Entry 6JG8 (X-ray diffraction, 2.10 A resolution); this record covers chains A and D of the 4 polymer chains in the assembly.

[Chain A]
Molecule: AimR transcriptional regulator
From: Bacillus phage SPbeta
UniProtKB: O64094 (AIMR_BPSPB); residues 1-386 here = UniProt positions 1-386
Sequence (395 residues; numbered 0 to 394; the number before each row is that of its first residue; numbering starts at 0):
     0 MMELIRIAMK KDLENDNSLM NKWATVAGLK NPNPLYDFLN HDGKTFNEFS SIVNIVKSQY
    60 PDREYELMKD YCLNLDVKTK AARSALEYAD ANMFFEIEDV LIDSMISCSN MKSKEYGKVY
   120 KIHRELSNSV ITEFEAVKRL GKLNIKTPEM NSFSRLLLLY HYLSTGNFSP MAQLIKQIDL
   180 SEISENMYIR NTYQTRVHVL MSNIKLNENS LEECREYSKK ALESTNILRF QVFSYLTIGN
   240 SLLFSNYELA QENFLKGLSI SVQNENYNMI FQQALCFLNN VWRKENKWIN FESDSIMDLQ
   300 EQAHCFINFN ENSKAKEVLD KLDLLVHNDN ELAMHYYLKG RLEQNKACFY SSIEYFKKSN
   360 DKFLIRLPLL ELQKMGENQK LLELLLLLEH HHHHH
Unresolved in the structure: 0, 387-394
Differences from the reference sequence: initiating methionine (0); expression tag (387-394)
From the paper describing this entry:
  - self-association interface (contacts with another copy of this molecule); pairs are residue here / residue on that copy: Asn166-Asn166, Glu132, Tyr161, Asn166
  - binding site for the 31-nt DNA strand: Lys29, Asn30, Asn32, Lys43, Thr44, Asn46, Lys77, Thr78, Lys79, Arg82, Asn109, Lys145
  - binding site for the 31-nt DNA strand (chain D): Lys29, Asn30, Asn32, Lys43, Thr44, Asn46, Lys77, Thr78, Lys79, Arg82, Asn109, Lys145
  - mutagenesis - K29D, N32A (6824.02 +/- 2250.58 nM), K43D, T44D (11-fold), K79D, R82D, N109D, K145D: decreased binding to the 31-nt DNA strand (chain D)
  - mutagenesis - N30A, N46D, K77D, T78D, K120D: unchanged binding to the 31-nt DNA strand (chain D)
  - conformationally variable residues (domain motion): Asp15, Val129
  - mutagenesis - K29D, N32A (6824.02 +/- 2250.58 nM), K43D, T44D (11-fold), K79D, R82D, N109D, K145D: decreased binding to the 31-nt DNA strand
  - mutagenesis - N30A, N46D, K77D, T78D, K120D: unchanged binding to the 31-nt DNA strand

[Chain D]
Molecule: 31-nt DNA strand
Sequence (31 nucleotides; row label = number of the first residue in the row):
     1 ACTAGATGTT ATTAAAACCT AATATTTAAG T
Unresolved in the structure: 31

[Interface between chain A and chain D]
Contacting residue pairs - 18 pairs, chain A then chain D:
  Leu28(A) - DA28(D)  phosphate contact
  Lys29(A) - DA28(D)  hydrogen bond to the phosphate
  Asn30(A) - DA28(D)  sugar contact
  Asn30(A) - DA29(D)  hydrogen bond to the base
  Asn32(A) - DA28(D)  base contact
  Asn32(A) - DA29(D)  base contact
  Asn32(A) - DG30(D)  base contact
  Pro33(A) - DT27(D)  phosphate contact
  Pro33(A) - DA28(D)  base contact
  Asp36(A) - DT27(D)  base contact
  Gly42(A) - DT26(D)  phosphate contact
  Lys43(A) - DT26(D)  phosphate contact
  Lys43(A) - DT27(D)  salt bridge to the phosphate
  Thr44(A) - DT26(D)  hydrogen bond to the phosphate
  Phe45(A) - DT27(D)  phosphate contact
  Asn46(A) - DT26(D)  hydrogen bond to the phosphate
  Asn46(A) - DT27(D)  hydrogen bond to the phosphate
  Lys145(A) - DC18(D)  phosphate contact
Interface residues without a listed pair, chain A (13 interface residues in all): Gly27

[Overview]
13 residues of chain A and 6 residues of chain D are in contact, with 5 hydrogen bonds and 1 salt bridge.
Among the polar pairs are Asn30(A)-DA29(D), Lys29(A)-DA28(D) and Thr44(A)-DT26(D). From the paper: a binding
site for the 31-nt DNA strand at Lys29(A), Asn30(A) and Asn32(A) among others; K29D, N32A and K43D of chain A,
among others, reduce binding to the 31-nt DNA strand (chain D); 13 substitutions were tested in all.
Here chain A is AimR transcriptional regulator (Bacillus phage SPbeta) and chain D is a 31-nt DNA strand.
Entry 6JG8 (Crystal structure of AimR in complex with DNA) was determined by X-ray diffraction together with
6JG5 and 6JG9 from the same study.
